Entry 6UTR (X-ray diffraction, 2.41 A resolution); this record covers chains C and E of the 6 polymer chains in the assembly.

[Chain C (and E)]
Protein: ATP-dependent sacrificial sulfur transferase LarE
Organism: Lactobacillus plantarum
Notes: chain E of this document is another copy of the same molecule, construct and numbering; everything in this record applies to it too
UniProt: A0A0G9FES3 (A0A0G9FES3_LACPN); numbering as in UniProt (aligned over 1-276)
Amino-acid sequence (286 residues; row label = number of the first residue in the row):
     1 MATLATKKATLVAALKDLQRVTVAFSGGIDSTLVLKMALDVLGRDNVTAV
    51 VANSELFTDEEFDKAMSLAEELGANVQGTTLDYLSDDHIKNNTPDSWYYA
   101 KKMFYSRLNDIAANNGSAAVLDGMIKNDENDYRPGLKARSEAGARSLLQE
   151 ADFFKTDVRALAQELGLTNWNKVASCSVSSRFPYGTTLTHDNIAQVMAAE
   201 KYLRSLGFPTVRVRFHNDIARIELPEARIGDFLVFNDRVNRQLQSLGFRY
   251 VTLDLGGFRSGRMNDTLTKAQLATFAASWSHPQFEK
Disordered / not traced: 1, 127-135, 260-286 (chain E: 1, 127-142, 280-286)
Sequence notes: expression tag (277-286)
Ion coordination: Cu ion: Asp231 (shared with 1 residue of chain A; 1 residue of chain B)
Reported in the primary citation:
  - mutagenesis - D231R: unchanged catalytic activity

[How chain C and chain E interact]
Residue-residue contacts (42; chain C residue first):
  His216(C) - Ile219(E)
  His216(C) - Tyr250(E)
  Ile219(C) - His216(E)
  Arg221(C) - Tyr250(E)
  Arg221(C) - Thr252(E)
  Ile222(C) - Leu255(E)  hydrophobic
  Ile229(C) - Leu233(E)  hydrophobic
  Gly230(C) - Leu233(E)
  Leu233(C) - Ile229(E)  hydrophobic
  Leu233(C) - Gly230(E)
  Asn236(C) - Ile229(E)
  Asn236(C) - Leu255(E)
  Asp237(C) - Asn264(E)  hydrogen bond
  Val239(C) - Leu255(E)  hydrophobic
  Asn240(C) - Leu255(E)
  Asn240(C) - Gly256(E)
  Asn240(C) - Leu272(E)
  Arg241(C) - Thr268(E)
  Arg241(C) - Gln271(E)  hydrogen bond
  Arg241(C) - Leu272(E)
  Arg241(C) - Phe275(E)
  Gln244(C) - Leu272(E)
  Gln244(C) - Phe275(E)
  Ser245(C) - Phe275(E)
  Gly247(C) - Trp279(E)
  Arg249(C) - Trp279(E)
  Tyr250(C) - His216(E)
  Tyr250(C) - Arg221(E)
  Val251(C) - Asp254(E)
  Val251(C) - Leu255(E)  hydrogen bond (backbone-backbone)
  Thr252(C) - Arg221(E)
  Thr252(C) - Thr252(E)
  Thr252(C) - Leu253(E)
  Leu253(C) - Thr252(E)
  Leu253(C) - Leu253(E)  hydrogen bond (backbone-backbone)
  Asp254(C) - Val251(E)
  Leu255(C) - Ile222(E)  hydrophobic
  Leu255(C) - Asn236(E)
  Leu255(C) - Val239(E)  hydrophobic
  Leu255(C) - Asn240(E)
  Leu255(C) - Val251(E)  hydrogen bond (backbone-backbone)
  Gly256(C) - Asn240(E)
Other interface residues (no listed pair), chain C (25 interface residues in all): Phe232, Phe248
Other interface residues (no listed pair), chain E (25 interface residues in all): Phe232, Ser260

[Overview]
Chain C and chain E each contribute 25 residues to their interface, with 5 hydrogen bonds. Polar contacts
include Asp237(C)-Asn264(E), Arg241(C)-Gln271(E) and Val251(C)-Leu255(E). The paper reports that D231R of
chain C leaves catalytic activity unchanged.
Both chains are ATP-dependent sacrificial sulfur transferase LarE (Lactobacillus plantarum). Entry 6UTR (LarE,
a sulfur transferase involved in synthesis of the cofactor for lactate racemase in complex with ...) was
determined by X-ray diffraction together with 6UTP, 6UTQ and 6UTT from the same study.
